Entry 4B7H (X-ray diffraction, 1.39 A resolution); this record covers chains B and D of the 4 polymer chains in the assembly.

Chain B (and D):
Name: Catalase
From: Corynebacterium glutamicum atcc 13032
Notes: EC 1.11.1.6; chain D of this document is another copy of the same molecule, construct and numbering; everything in this record applies to it too
Reference sequence: Q6M8A6 (Q6M8A6_CORGL); residues 2-516 here = UniProt positions 2-516
Amino-acid sequence (515 residues; row label = number of the first residue in the row):
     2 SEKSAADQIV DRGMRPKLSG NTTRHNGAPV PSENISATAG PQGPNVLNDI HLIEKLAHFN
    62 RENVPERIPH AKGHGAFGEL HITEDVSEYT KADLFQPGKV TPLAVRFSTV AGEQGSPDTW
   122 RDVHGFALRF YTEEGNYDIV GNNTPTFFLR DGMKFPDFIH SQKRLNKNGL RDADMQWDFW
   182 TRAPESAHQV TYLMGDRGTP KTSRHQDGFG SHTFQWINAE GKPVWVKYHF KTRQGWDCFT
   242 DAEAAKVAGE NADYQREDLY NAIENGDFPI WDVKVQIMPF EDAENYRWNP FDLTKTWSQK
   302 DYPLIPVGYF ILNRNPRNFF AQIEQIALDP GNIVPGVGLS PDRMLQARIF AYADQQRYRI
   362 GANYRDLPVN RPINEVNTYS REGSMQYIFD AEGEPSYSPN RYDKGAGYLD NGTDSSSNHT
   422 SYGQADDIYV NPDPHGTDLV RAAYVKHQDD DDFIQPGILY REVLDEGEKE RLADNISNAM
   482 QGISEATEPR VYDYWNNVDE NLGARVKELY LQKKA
Unresolved in the structure: 2
Differences from the reference sequence: conflict Ile327 (Leu in Q6M8A6)
Metal / ion sites: heme Fe: Tyr353 (together with nitric oxide)
Ligand contacts:
  - heme / nitric oxide: Arg68, Ile69, Pro70, His71, Arg107, Ser109, Gly126, Phe127, Ala128, Val141, Gly142, Asn143, Phe148, Gly153, Phe156, Gly211, Ser212, His213, Leu294, Leu329, Met345, Ala348, Arg349, Ala352, Tyr353, Gln356, Gln357, Arg360
  - NADPH (NDP; NADPH dihydro-nicotinamide-adenine-dinucleotide phosphate): Pro146, His189, Tyr193, Arg198, Phe210, His230, Lys232, Gln277, Thr297, Trp298, Ser299, Gln300, Lys301, Gln456, Ile459, Leu460, Val464, Leu465, Glu469

How chain B and chain D interact:
Residue-residue contacts (193; chain B residue first):
  Pro32(B) with Arg442(D)
  Ser33(B) with Met154(D)
  Glu34(B) with Met154(D); Lys155(D), hydrogen bond (backbone-side chain); Asp158(D)
  Asn35(B) with Asp152(D); Met154(D); Lys155(D), hydrogen bond
  Ile36(B) with Asp152(D); Met154(D); Arg344(D); Arg442(D); Ala443(D)
  Ser37(B) with Asp152(D), hydrogen bond
  Ala38(B) with Val441(D)
  Thr39(B) with Arg344(D); Asp439(D); Leu440(D); Val441(D), hydrogen bond (backbone-backbone)
  Ala40(B) with Pro435(D); Asp439(D)
  Gly41(B) with Pro435(D); Gly437(D); Asp439(D), hydrogen bond (backbone-backbone); Val441(D)
  Pro42(B) with Arg344(D), hydrogen bond (backbone-side chain); Pro435(D); His436(D); Gly437(D); Val441(D); Ala443(D), hydrophobic; Ala444(D)
  Gln43(B) with Glu285(D), hydrogen bond; Phe292(D); Pro342(D); Pro433(D); Asp434(D), hydrogen bond (side chain-backbone); Pro435(D), hydrogen bond (backbone-backbone); His436(D); Val446(D)
  Gly44(B) with Pro435(D)
  Pro45(B) with Gln347(D); Tyr430(D)
  Asn46(B) with Arg344(D); Gln347(D), hydrogen bond (backbone-side chain)
  Asp50(B) with Met154(D)
  His52(B) with Met154(D)
  Leu53(B) with Gly153(D); Met154(D)
  Ile54(B) with Phe351(D), hydrophobic
  Lys56(B) with Met154(D), hydrogen bond (side chain-backbone); Asp158(D), salt bridge
  Leu57(B) with Gly153(D); Pro157(D), hydrophobic
  Ala58(B) with Asp355(D)
  Phe60(B) with Ile69(D); Phe156(D), hydrophobic; Pro157(D), hydrophobic; Ile160(D), hydrophobic
  Asn61(B) with Ala352(D); Asp355(D); Gln356(D); Tyr359(D)
  Arg62(B) with Asp355(D), salt bridge; Tyr359(D)
  Glu63(B) with Ile69(D); His161(D), salt bridge
  Asn64(B) with Pro66(D); Glu67(D), hydrogen bond (side chain-backbone); Arg68(D), hydrogen bond (side chain-backbone); Ile69(D); Tyr359(D), hydrogen bond (backbone-side chain)
  Pro66(B) with Asn64(D)
  Glu67(B) with Asn64(D), hydrogen bond (backbone-side chain); Gln115(D), hydrogen bond
  Arg68(B) with Asn64(D), hydrogen bond (backbone-side chain)
  Ile69(B) with Phe60(D); Glu63(D); Asn64(D)
  Glu114(B) with Gln115(D); Gly116(D)
  Gln115(B) with Glu67(D), hydrogen bond; Glu114(D); Gln115(D)
  Gly116(B) with Glu114(D); Gly116(D); Ser117(D); Arg165(D)
  Ser117(B) with Gly116(D)
  Trp121(B) with Ala253(D), hydrophobic
  Asp152(B) with Asn35(D); Ile36(D); Ser37(D), hydrogen bond
  Gly153(B) with Leu53(D); Leu57(D)
  Met154(B) with Ser33(D); Glu34(D); Asn35(D); Asp50(D); His52(D); Leu53(D); Lys56(D), hydrogen bond (backbone-side chain)
  Lys155(B) with Glu34(D), hydrogen bond (side chain-backbone); Asn35(D), hydrogen bond
  Phe156(B) with Phe60(D), hydrophobic
  Pro157(B) with Lys56(D); Leu57(D), hydrophobic; Phe60(D), hydrophobic
  Asp158(B) with Glu34(D); Lys56(D), salt bridge
  Ile160(B) with Phe60(D), hydrophobic
  His161(B) with Glu63(D), salt bridge
  Arg165(B) with Asp254(D), salt bridge; Arg257(D)
  Asn167(B) with Asn319(D); Phe320(D), hydrogen bond (backbone-backbone)
  Lys168(B) with Tyr261(D), hydrogen bond; Pro317(D); Arg318(D); Phe320(D), hydrogen bond (backbone-backbone)
  Asn169(B) with Arg257(D); Tyr261(D); Phe320(D)
  Gly170(B) with Arg257(D), hydrogen bond (backbone-side chain); Phe320(D)
  Leu171(B) with Asp254(D); Arg257(D); Glu258(D)
  Ala246(B) with Gly250(D)
  Gly250(B) with Ala246(D); Gly250(D)
  Ala253(B) with Trp121(D), hydrophobic
  Asp254(B) with Arg165(D), salt bridge; Leu171(D)
  Arg257(B) with Arg165(D); Asn169(D); Gly170(D), hydrogen bond (side chain-backbone); Leu171(D)
  Glu258(B) with Leu171(D)
  Tyr261(B) with Lys168(D), hydrogen bond; Asn169(D)
  Glu285(B) with Gln43(D), hydrogen bond
  Phe292(B) with Gln43(D)
  Pro317(B) with Lys168(D)
  Arg318(B) with Lys168(D)
  Asn319(B) with Asn167(D)
  Phe320(B) with Asn167(D), hydrogen bond (backbone-backbone); Lys168(D), hydrogen bond (backbone-backbone); Asn169(D); Gly170(D)
  Pro342(B) with Gln43(D)
  Arg344(B) with Ile36(D); Thr39(D); Pro42(D), hydrogen bond (side chain-backbone); Asn46(D)
  Gln347(B) with Pro45(D); Asn46(D), hydrogen bond (side chain-backbone)
  Phe351(B) with Ile54(D), hydrophobic
  Ala352(B) with Asn61(D)
  Asp355(B) with Ala58(D); Asn61(D); Arg62(D), salt bridge
  Gln356(B) with Asn61(D)
  Tyr359(B) with Asn61(D); Arg62(D); Asn64(D), hydrogen bond (side chain-backbone); Val65(D)
  Tyr430(B) with Pro45(D)
  Pro433(B) with Gln43(D)
  Asp434(B) with Gln43(D), hydrogen bond (backbone-side chain)
  Pro435(B) with Ala40(D); Gly41(D); Pro42(D); Gln43(D), hydrogen bond (backbone-backbone); Gly44(D)
  His436(B) with Pro42(D); Gln43(D), hydrogen bond
  Gly437(B) with Gly41(D); Pro42(D)
  Asp439(B) with Thr39(D); Ala40(D); Gly41(D), hydrogen bond (backbone-backbone)
  Leu440(B) with Thr39(D)
  Val441(B) with Ala38(D); Thr39(D), hydrogen bond (backbone-backbone); Gly41(D); Pro42(D)
  Arg442(B) with Pro32(D); Ile36(D)
  Ala443(B) with Ile36(D); Pro42(D), hydrophobic
  Ala444(B) with Pro42(D)
  Val446(B) with Gln43(D)
Also at the interface, not in a pair above, chain B (92 interface residues in all): Val47, Val65, Pro70, Pro118, Ala249, Asn290, Ala348
Also at the interface, not in a pair above, chain D (92 interface residues in all): Val47, Pro70, Pro118, Ala249, Asn290, Ala348

Summary:
Chain B and chain D each contribute 92 residues to their interface; the contacts include 39 hydrogen bonds and
8 salt bridges. Among the polar pairs are Lys56(B)-Asp158(D), Arg62(B)-Asp355(D) and Glu63(B)-His161(D). Chain
B binds heme / nitric oxide and NADPH.
Chain B and chain D are both Catalase (Corynebacterium glutamicum atcc 13032); the structure, Structure of a
highdose liganded bacterial catalase, was determined by X-ray diffraction, deposited together with 4B7F and
4B7G.
